PDB entry 8CF1 | electron microscopy, 1.82 A resolution | chains A and G of the 10 polymer chains in the assembly

[Chain A]
Molecule: 16S rRNA
Source organism: Escherichia coli BW25113
Sequence (1540 nucleotides; row label = number of the first residue in the row):
     1 AAAUUGAAGAGUUUGAUCAUGGCUCAGAUUGAACGCUGGCGGCAGGCCUA
    51 ACACAUGCAAGUCGAACGGUAACAGGAAGAAGCUUGCUUCUUUGCUGACG
   101 AGUGGCGGACGGGUGAGUAAUGUCUGGGAAACUGCCUGAUGGAGGGGGAU
   151 AACUACUGGAAACGGUAGCUAAUACCGCAUAACGUCGCAAGACCAAAGAG
   201 GGGGACCUUCGGGCCUCUUGCCAUCGGAUGUGCCCAGAUGGGAUUAGCUA
   251 GUAGGUGGGGUAACGGCUCACCUAGGCGACGAUCCCUAGCUGGUCUGAGA
   301 GGAUGACCAGCCACACUGGAACUGAGACACGGUCCAGACUCCUACGGGAG
   351 GCAGCAGUGGGGAAUAUUGCACAAUGGGCGCAAGCCUGAUGCAGCCAUGC
   401 CGCGUGUAUGAAGAAGCCCUUCGGGUUGUAAAGUACUUUCAGCGGGGAGG
   451 AAGGGAGUAAAGUUAAUACCUUUGCUCAUUGACGUUACCCGCAGAAGAAG
   501 CACCGGCUAACUCCGUGCCAGCAGCCXCGGUAAUACGGAGGGUGCAAGCG
   551 UUAAUCGGAAUUACUGGGCGUAAAGCGCACGCAGGCGGUUUGUUAAGUCA
   601 GAUGUGAAAUCCCCGGGCUCAACCUGGGAACUGCAUCUGAUACUGGCAAG
   651 CUUGAGUCUCGUAGAGGGGGGUAGAAUUCCAGGUGUAGCGGUGAAAUGCG
   701 UAGAGAUCUGGAGGAAUACCGGUGGCGAAGGCGGCCCCCUGGACGAAGAC
   751 UGACGCUCAGGUGCGAAAGCGUGGGGAGCAAACAGGAUUAGAUACCCUGG
   801 UAGUCCACGCCGUAAACGAUGUCGACUUGGAGGUUGUGCCCUUGAGGCGU
   851 GGCUUCCGGAGCUAACGCGUUAAGUCGACCGCCUGGGGAGUACGGCCGCA
   901 AGGUUAAAACUCAAAUGAAUUGACGGGGGCCCGCACAAGCGGUGGAGCAU
   951 GUGGUUUAAUUCGAUGXAACGCGAAGAACCUUACCUGGUCUUGACAUCCA
  1001 CGGAAGUUUUCAGAGAUGAGAAUGUGCCUUCGGGAACCGUGAGACAGGUG
  1051 CUGCAUGGCUGUCGUCAGCUCGUGUUGUGAAAUGUUGGGUUAAGUCCCGC
  1101 AACGAGCGCAACCCUUAUCCUUUGUUGCCAGCGGUCCGGCCGGGAACUCA
  1151 AAGGAGACUGCCAGUGAUAAACUGGAGGAAGGUGGGGAUGACGUCAAGUC
  1201 AUCAUGGCCCUUACGACCAGGGCUACACACGUGCUACAAUGGCGCAUACA
  1251 AAGAGAAGCGACCUCGCGAGAGCAAGCGGACCUCAUAAAGUGCGUCGUAG
  1301 UCCGGAUUGGAGUCUGCAACUCGACUCCAUGAAGUCGGAAUCGCUAGUAA
  1351 UCGUGGAUCAGAAUGCCACGGUGAAUACGUUCCCGGGCCUUGUACACACC
  1401 GCCCGUXACACCAUGGGAGUGGGUUGCAAAAGAAGUAGGUAGCUUAACCU
  1451 UCGGGAGGGCGCUUACCACUUUGUGAUUCAUGACUGGGGUGAAGUCGUAA
  1501 CAAGGUAACCGUAGGGGAACCUGCGGUUGGAUCACCUCCU
Not modelled in the structure: 1-918, 1404-1540
Modified positions: PSU (pseudouridine-5'-monophosphate) at position 516, G7M (N7-methyl-guanosine-5'-monophosphate) at position 527, 2MG (2N-methylguanosine-5'-monophosphate) at position 966, 5MC (5-methylcytidine-5'-monophosphate) at position 967, 2MG (2N-methylguanosine-5'-monophosphate) at position 1207, 4OC (4n,o2'-methylcytidine-5'-monophosphate) at position 1402, 5MC (5-methylcytidine-5'-monophosphate) at position 1407, UR3 (3-methyluridine-5'-monophoshate) at position 1498, 2MG (2N-methylguanosine-5'-monophosphate) at position 1516, MA6 (6N-dimethyladenosine-5'-monophoshate) at position 1518, MA6 (6N-dimethyladenosine-5'-monophoshate) at position 1519
Metal / ion sites: K+ site 1: G925, G927, U1390, U1391; Mg2+ site 1 near C934 (its only coordinating residue here); Mg2+ site 2 near A937 (its only coordinating residue here); K+ site 2: U943, G944; K+ site 3: U943, G944, G945; Mg2+ site 3: G944, G945; Mg2+ site 4: A964, U1199; K+ site 4: G971, G1233, U1364; Mg2+ site 5 near C972 (its only coordinating residue here); K+ site 5: G976, C1359, G1361, A1362; Mg2+ site 6: C979, C980, U981, G1222; Mg2+ site 7 near C980 (its only coordinating residue here); 7 more K+ sites not listed; 12 more Mg2+ sites not listed
Ligand contacts: tetracycline (TAC): U965, 2MG_966, G1053, C1054, C1195, A1196, A1197, G1198
From the paper describing this entry:
  - binding site for tetracycline: C1054
  - Mg2+ coordination through a water molecule: U965, 2MG_966

[Chain G]
Protein: 30S ribosomal protein S7
Source organism: Escherichia coli BW25113
Reference sequence: P02359 (RS7_ECOLI); residues 1-179 here = UniProt positions 1-179
Chain sequence (179 residues; numbered 1 to 179; the number before each row is that of its first residue):
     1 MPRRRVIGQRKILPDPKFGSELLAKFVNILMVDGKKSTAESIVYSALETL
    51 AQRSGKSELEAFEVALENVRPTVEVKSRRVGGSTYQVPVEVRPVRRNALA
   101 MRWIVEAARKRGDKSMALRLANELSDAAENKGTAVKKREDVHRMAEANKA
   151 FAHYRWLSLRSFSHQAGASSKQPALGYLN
Not modelled in the structure: 1, 146-147, 149-150, 152-179
Swiss-Prot annotation at these positions:
  - natural variant: Leu157 to Asn179 (deletion: In strain: B and L44)
  - mutagenesis: Pro2 to Phe18 (Defective in ribosome assembly; accumulates to abnormally high levels on polysomes; significantly decreases affinity for its own mRNA), Lys36 (K36A/E: Defective in ribosome assembly), Met116 (M116G: Significantly decreases affinity for its own mRNA)

[Interface between chain A and chain G]
Residue-residue contacts (59):
  C932(A) - Arg3(G)  base contact
  C932(A) - Arg4(G)  salt bridge to the phosphate
  G933(A) - Arg3(G)  hydrogen bond to the base
  G933(A) - Arg4(G)  salt bridge to the phosphate
  A935(A) - Arg3(G)  hydrogen bond to the base
  A938(A) - Arg95(G)  phosphate contact
  G939(A) - Arg95(G)  salt bridge to the phosphate
  G939(A) - Leu99(G)  phosphate contact
  G939(A) - Arg102(G)  salt bridge to the phosphate
  C940(A) - Arg102(G)  salt bridge to the phosphate
  A1092(A) - Arg4(G)  hydrogen bond to the phosphate
  A1239(A) - Lys114(G)  hydrogen bond to the sugar
  A1239(A) - Ser115(G)  sugar contact
  U1240(A) - Leu30(G)  hydrogen bond to the base
  U1240(A) - Val32(G)  base contact
  U1240(A) - Thr38(G)  sugar contact
  U1240(A) - Ile42(G)  sugar contact
  U1240(A) - Arg109(G)  hydrogen bond to the base
  U1240(A) - Ser115(G)  phosphate contact
  U1240(A) - Met116(G)  hydrogen bond to the phosphate
  U1240(A) - Arg119(G)  salt bridge to the phosphate
  G1241(A) - Lys35(G)  salt bridge to the phosphate
  A1289(A) - Lys35(G)  hydrogen bond to the phosphate
  G1290(A) - Lys35(G)  salt bridge to the phosphate
  G1290(A) - Ser37(G)  phosphate contact
  U1291(A) - Ser37(G)  hydrogen bond to the phosphate
  U1291(A) - Thr38(G)  phosphate contact
  G1297(A) - Lys114(G)  hydrogen bond to the sugar
  U1298(A) - Lys114(G)  salt bridge to the phosphate
  A1346(A) - Arg10(G)  hydrogen bond to the base
  A1350(A) - Asp33(G)  hydrogen bond to the sugar
  A1350(A) - Gly34(G)  base contact
  U1351(A) - Asp33(G)  sugar contact
  U1372(A) - Asp33(G)  base contact
  U1372(A) - Gly34(G)  hydrogen bond to the sugar
  G1373(A) - Met31(G)  sugar contact
  G1373(A) - Gly34(G)  sugar contact
  G1373(A) - Lys36(G)  phosphate contact
  A1374(A) - Asn28(G)  hydrogen bond to the sugar
  A1374(A) - Met31(G)  sugar contact
  A1374(A) - Lys36(G)  salt bridge to the phosphate
  A1375(A) - Lys25(G)  salt bridge to the phosphate
  A1375(A) - Asn28(G)  hydrogen bond to the phosphate
  U1376(A) - Arg10(G)  hydrogen bond to the base
  U1376(A) - Lys25(G)  salt bridge to the phosphate
  U1376(A) - Ala98(G)  phosphate contact
  U1376(A) - Arg102(G)  sugar contact
  A1377(A) - Pro2(G)  sugar contact
  A1377(A) - Ile7(G)  base contact
  C1378(A) - Pro2(G)  phosphate contact
  C1378(A) - Lys76(G)  hydrogen bond to the base
  G1379(A) - Pro2(G)  base contact
  G1379(A) - Arg5(G)  salt bridge to the phosphate
  U1380(A) - Pro2(G)  base contact
  U1380(A) - Arg3(G)  hydrogen bond to the base
  U1380(A) - Arg5(G)  salt bridge to the phosphate
  U1381(A) - Arg78(G)  hydrogen bond to the sugar
  U1381(A) - Arg79(G)  hydrogen bond to the sugar
  C1382(A) - Arg79(G)  hydrogen bond to the sugar
Interface residues without a listed pair, chain A (30 interface residues in all): A1093
Interface residues without a listed pair, chain G (32 interface residues in all): Ile29, Glu106

[Summary]
The interface between chain A and chain G involves 30 residues on one side and 32 on the other, with 21
hydrogen bonds and 14 salt bridges. Polar pairs include G933(A)-Arg3(G), A935(A)-Arg3(G) and
U1240(A)-Leu30(G). Bound to chain A: tetracycline. The paper reports a binding site for tetracycline at
C1054(A); water-mediated Mg2+ coordination by U965(A) and 2MG_966(A).
Here chain A is 16S rRNA and chain G is 30S ribosomal protein S7, both from Escherichia coli BW25113. Entry
8CF1 (Tetracycline bound to the 30S head) was determined by electron microscopy, deposited together with 8CA7,
8CAI, 8CEP, 8CF8, 8CGI, 8CGJ, 8CGR and 8CGU.
